PDB entry 7GWD | X-ray diffraction, 1.75 A resolution | chains A and D

== Chain A ==
Molecule: B-cell lymphoma 6 protein
From: Homo sapiens
Reference sequence: P41182 (BCL6_HUMAN); residue numbers follow UniProt; this construct covers 5-129
Chain sequence (128 residues; each row starts with the number of its first residue):
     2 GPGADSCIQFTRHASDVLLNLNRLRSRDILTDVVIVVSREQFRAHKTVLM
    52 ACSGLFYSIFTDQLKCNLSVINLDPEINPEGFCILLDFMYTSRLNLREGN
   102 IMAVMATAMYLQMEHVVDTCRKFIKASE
Not modelled in the structure: 2-5
Differences from the reference sequence: expression tag (2-4)
Ligand contacts: A1ACW (5-[(2-chloro-5-fluoropyrimidin-4-yl)amino]-1,3-dihydro-2H-indol-2-one): Asn21, Arg24, Leu25, Arg28, Met51, Ala52, Cys53, Ser54, Gly55, Tyr58, Gln113, Met114, Glu115

== Chain D ==
Molecule: WVIP tetrapeptide
Chain sequence (6 residues; numbered 0 to 5; the number before each row is that of its first residue; numbering starts at 0):
     0 XWVIPA
Modified / non-standard residues: ACE (acetyl group) at position 0

== Interface between chain A and chain D ==
Pairs across the interface - 12 pairs, chain A then chain D:
  Cys8(A) with Pro4(D)
  Ile9(A) with Trp1(D), hydrophobic; Val2(D)
  Gln10(A) with ACE_0(D); Trp1(D); Val2(D), hydrogen bond (backbone-backbone); Pro4(D)
  Phe11(A) with ACE_0(D); Trp1(D)
  Thr12(A) with ACE_0(D), hydrogen bond (backbone-backbone); Val2(D)
  Arg13(A) with ACE_0(D)
Interface residues without a listed pair, chain D (5 interface residues in all): Ile3

== In short ==
6 residues of chain A face 5 of chain D across their interface; the contacts include 2 hydrogen bonds.
Backbone hydrogen bonds pair Gln10(A)-Val2(D) and Thr12(A)-ACE_0(D). Bound to chain A: compound A1ACW.
Chain A is B-cell lymphoma 6 protein (Homo sapiens) and chain D is WVIP tetrapeptide; the structure, Crystal
Structure of B-cell lymphoma 6 protein BTB domain in complex with ligand 5 at 16.77 ..., was determined by
X-ray diffraction, deposited together with 7GUD, 7GUE, 7GUF, 7GUG, 7GUH, 7GUI and 126 further entries.
